PDB entry 8EVI | electron microscopy, 2.64 A resolution | chains J and A of the 13 polymer chains in the assembly

# Chain J
Molecule: 167-nt DNA strand
Sequence (167 nucleotides; numbered -4 to 162; the number before each row is that of its first residue; numbers below 1 keep their minus sign (DT-4 is residue -4)):
    -4 TAGAAAAATA GGAACCCCAC ATGCCCTGTG TCTGCAAGTA CAGAACTAGC CAGACAGACT
    56 GACCTATTTT TGTGAGGGGA ATCGGGAAGT ATCCATTGCT AAGACTCAGC AATGCTGCAA
   116 CTCTCAGCAA CCAGCTGAAG ATCAGCAGCC GAGAGGCCCT GCACCTA
Not modelled in the structure: -4 to -2, 142-162

# Chain A
Molecule: Histone H3.1
Organism: Homo sapiens
UniProt: P68431 (H31_HUMAN); residues 0-135 here correspond to UniProt positions 1-136 (UniProt number = residue number + 1)
Amino-acid sequence (136 residues; row label = number of the first residue in the row; numbering starts at 0):
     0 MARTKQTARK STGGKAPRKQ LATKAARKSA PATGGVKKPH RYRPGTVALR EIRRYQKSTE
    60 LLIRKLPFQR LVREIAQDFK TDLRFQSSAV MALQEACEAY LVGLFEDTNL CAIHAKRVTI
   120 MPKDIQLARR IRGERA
Not modelled in the structure: 0-36, 135
Curated features (UniProtKB/Swiss-Prot):
  - modified residue: Arg2 (Asymmetric dimethylarginine), Thr3 (Phosphothreonine), Lys4 (Allysine), Gln5 (5-glutamyl dopamine), Thr6 (Phosphothreonine), Arg8 (Citrulline), Lys9 (N6,N6,N6-trimethyllysine), Ser10 (ADP-ribosylserine), Thr11 (Phosphothreonine), Lys14 (N6-(2-hydroxyisobutyryl)lysine), Arg17 (Asymmetric dimethylarginine), Lys18 (N6-(2-hydroxyisobutyryl)lysine), Lys23 (N6-(2-hydroxyisobutyryl)lysine), Arg26 (Citrulline), Lys27 (N6,N6,N6-trimethyllysine), Ser28 (ADP-ribosylserine), Lys36 (N6,N6,N6-trimethyllysine), Lys37 (N6-methyllysine), Tyr41 (Phosphotyrosine), Lys56 (N6,N6,N6-trimethyllysine) and 8 more in UniProt
  - lipidation: Lys18 (N6-decanoyllysine)

# How chain J and chain A interact
Contacting residue pairs - 24 pairs, chain J then chain A:
  DA43(J) - Arg83(A)  hydrogen bond to the sugar
  DA43(J) - Phe84(A)  sugar contact
  DA43(J) - Gln85(A)  phosphate contact
  DG44(J) - Arg72(A)  salt bridge to the phosphate
  DG44(J) - Arg83(A)  phosphate contact
  DG44(J) - Phe84(A)  hydrogen bond to the phosphate
  DA53(J) - Arg63(A)  sugar contact
  DT62(J) - Arg42(A)  phosphate contact
  DT62(J) - Pro43(A)  phosphate contact
  DT63(J) - Val117(A)  phosphate contact
  DT63(J) - Thr118(A)  phosphate contact
  DT64(J) - Arg116(A)  phosphate contact
  DT64(J) - Val117(A)  hydrogen bond to the phosphate
  DT64(J) - Thr118(A)  hydrogen bond to the phosphate
  DT65(J) - Met120(A)  phosphate contact
  DA136(J) - Tyr41(A)  phosphate contact
  DA136(J) - Thr45(A)  sugar contact
  DT137(J) - His39(A)  sugar contact
  DT137(J) - Arg40(A)  sugar contact
  DT137(J) - Tyr41(A)  phosphate contact
  DT137(J) - Arg42(A)  salt bridge to the phosphate
  DT137(J) - Thr45(A)  phosphate contact
  DC138(J) - Arg40(A)  phosphate contact
  DA139(J) - Lys37(A)  salt bridge to the phosphate
Other interface residues (no listed pair), chain J (13 interface residues in all): DC54, DA61
Other interface residues (no listed pair), chain A (19 interface residues in all): Ser86, Lys115, Lys122

# In short
13 residues of chain J face 19 of chain A across their interface, with 4 hydrogen bonds and 3 salt bridges.
Among the polar pairs are DA43(J)-Arg83(A), DG44(J)-Phe84(A) and DT64(J)-Val117(A).
Chain J is a 167-nt DNA strand and chain A is Histone H3.1 (Homo sapiens); the structure, CX3CR1 nucleosome
and PU.1 complex containing disulfide bond mutations, was determined by electron microscopy, deposited
together with 8EVH, 8EVJ and 8SYP.
